PDB entry 6MEK | X-ray diffraction, 3.10 A resolution | chains B and D of the 5 polymer chains in the assembly

# Chain B
Protein: HEPC3 Heavy Chain
From: Homo sapiens
Amino-acid sequence (241 residues; numbered 1 to 229 plus 12 insertion-coded residues; the number before each row is that of its first residue; a row labelled like 82A-82C holds insertion residues (82A, then the next letters in order)):
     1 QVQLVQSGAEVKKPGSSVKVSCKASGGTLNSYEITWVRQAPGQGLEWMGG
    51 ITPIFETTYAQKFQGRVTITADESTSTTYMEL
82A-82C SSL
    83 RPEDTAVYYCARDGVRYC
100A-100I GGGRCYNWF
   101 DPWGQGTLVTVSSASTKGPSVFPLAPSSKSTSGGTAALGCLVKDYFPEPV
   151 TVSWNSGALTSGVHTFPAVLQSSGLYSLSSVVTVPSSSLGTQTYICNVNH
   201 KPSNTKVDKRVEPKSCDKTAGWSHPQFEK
Unresolved in the structure: 129-130, 215-229
Disulfide bonds: Cys-22/Cys-92, Cys-100/Cys-100E, Cys-140/Cys-196
Reported in the primary citation:
  - binding site for N-acetylglucosamine: Tyr-99

# Chain D
Protein: HEPC3 Light Chain
From: Homo sapiens
Amino-acid sequence (214 residues; numbered 1 to 214; the number before each row is that of its first residue):
     1 DIQMTQSPSSLSASVGDRVTITCRAGQNINNYLNWYQQKPGKAPKVLIYA
    51 ASNLQSGVPSRFSGSGSGTDFTLTISSLQPEDFATYYCQQSHSTVRTFGQ
   101 GTKVEIKRTVAAPSVFIFPPSDEQLKSGTASVVCLLNNFYPREAKVQWKV
   151 DNALQSGNSQESVTEQDSKDSTYSLSSTLTLSKADYEKHKVYACEVTHQG
   201 LSSPVTKSFNRGEC
Unresolved in the structure: 214
Disulfide bonds: Cys-23/Cys-88, Cys-134/Cys-194
Reported in the primary citation:
  - binding site for N-acetylglucosamine: Tyr-49

# Interface between chain B and chain D
Contacting residue pairs (71):
  Val-37(B) / Phe-98(D)  hydrophobic
  Gln-39(B) / Gln-38(D)  hydrogen bond
  Gln-39(B) / Tyr-87(D)  hydrogen bond
  Gln-43(B) / Tyr-87(D)
  Gly-44(B) / Tyr-87(D)
  Leu-45(B) / Pro-44(D)  hydrophobic
  Leu-45(B) / Tyr-87(D)
  Leu-45(B) / Phe-98(D)  hydrophobic
  Trp-47(B) / Thr-94(D)
  Trp-47(B) / Val-95(D)  hydrophobic
  Trp-47(B) / Arg-96(D)
  Trp-47(B) / Phe-98(D)
  Thr-58(B) / Thr-94(D)
  Tyr-59(B) / Val-95(D)
  Tyr-91(B) / Gln-38(D)
  Tyr-91(B) / Lys-42(D)
  Tyr-91(B) / Ala-43(D)  hydrophobic
  Asp-95(B) / Arg-96(D)  salt bridge
  Arg-98(B) / Gln-55(D)
  Arg-100D(B) / Tyr-32(D)  hydrogen bond
  Cys-100E(B) / Tyr-32(D)
  Tyr-100F(B) / Asn-31(D)  hydrogen bond
  Tyr-100F(B) / Tyr-32(D)  hydrophobic
  Tyr-100F(B) / Ala-50(D)  hydrophobic
  Asn-100G(B) / Asn-34(D)  hydrogen bond (backbone-side chain)
  Asn-100G(B) / Arg-96(D)
  Trp-100H(B) / Asn-34(D)
  Trp-100H(B) / Tyr-36(D)
  Trp-100H(B) / Val-46(D)
  Trp-100H(B) / Tyr-49(D)  hydrophobic
  Trp-100H(B) / Gln-55(D)
  Phe-100I(B) / Tyr-36(D)  hydrogen bond (backbone-side chain)
  Phe-100I(B) / Gln-89(D)
  Phe-100I(B) / Phe-98(D)  hydrophobic
  Asp-101(B) / Gln-55(D)  hydrogen bond
  Trp-103(B) / Ala-43(D)  hydrophobic
  Trp-103(B) / Pro-44(D)  hydrogen bond (side chain-backbone)
  Phe-122(B) / Ser-121(D)
  Phe-122(B) / Gln-124(D)
  Pro-123(B) / Ser-121(D)
  Pro-123(B) / Glu-123(D)
  Leu-124(B) / Phe-118(D)
  Leu-124(B) / Val-133(D)  hydrophobic
  Ala-125(B) / Phe-118(D)
  Thr-131(B) / Phe-116(D)
  Thr-131(B) / Lys-207(D)
  Ala-137(B) / Phe-116(D)  hydrophobic
  Ala-137(B) / Phe-118(D)
  Leu-141(B) / Ser-131(D)
  Lys-143(B) / Gln-124(D)  hydrogen bond
  Lys-143(B) / Thr-129(D)
  Lys-143(B) / Ser-131(D)  hydrogen bond
  Gly-162(B) / Lys-169(D)
  His-164(B) / Asn-137(D)
  His-164(B) / Asn-138(D)  hydrogen bond
  His-164(B) / Asp-167(D)  salt bridge
  His-164(B) / Ser-174(D)  hydrogen bond
  Thr-165(B) / Thr-164(D)
  Phe-166(B) / Leu-135(D)  hydrophobic
  Phe-166(B) / Ser-162(D)
  Phe-166(B) / Ser-174(D)
  Phe-166(B) / Leu-175(D)
  Phe-166(B) / Ser-176(D)
  Pro-167(B) / Ser-162(D)  hydrogen bond (backbone-side chain)
  Pro-167(B) / Val-163(D)
  Val-169(B) / Gln-160(D)
  Val-169(B) / Glu-161(D)
  Val-169(B) / Ser-162(D)
  Ser-179(B) / Ser-176(D)
  Val-181(B) / Leu-135(D)  hydrophobic
  Thr-183(B) / Asn-137(D)
Also at the interface, not in a pair above, chain B (42 interface residues in all): Tyr-99, Gly-104, Ser-127, Ala-136, Leu-138, Gly-139
Also at the interface, not in a pair above, chain D (43 interface residues in all): Ser-91, Ile-117, Thr-178

# In short
Chain B and chain D form an interface of 42 and 43 residues respectively; the contacts include 13 hydrogen
bonds and 2 salt bridges. Polar contacts include Asp-95(B)/Arg-96(D), His-164(B)/Asp-167(D) and
Gln-39(B)/Gln-38(D). From the paper: a binding site for N-acetylglucosamine at Tyr-99(B) and Tyr-49(D).
Here chain B is HEPC3 Heavy Chain and chain D is HEPC3 Light Chain, both from Homo sapiens. Entry 6MEK
(Crystal structure of Hepatitis C virus envelope glycoprotein E2 core in complex with human antibodies HEPC3
...) was determined by X-ray diffraction together with 6MED, 6MEE, 6MEG, 6MEH, 6MEI and 6MEJ from the same
study.
